PDB entry 4KW6 | X-ray diffraction, 3.00 A resolution | chains B and C of the 5 polymer chains in the assembly

# Chain B (and C)
Protein: Peroxiredoxin-1
From: Ancylostoma ceylanicum
Notes: EC 1.11.1.15; chain C of this document is another copy of the same molecule, construct and numbering; everything in this record applies to it too
UniProt: J7HJM3 (J7HJM3_9BILA); residues 1-171 here = UniProt positions 1-171
Sequence (179 residues; numbered -7 to 171; the number before each row is that of its first residue; numbers below 1 keep their minus sign (Met-7 is residue -7)):
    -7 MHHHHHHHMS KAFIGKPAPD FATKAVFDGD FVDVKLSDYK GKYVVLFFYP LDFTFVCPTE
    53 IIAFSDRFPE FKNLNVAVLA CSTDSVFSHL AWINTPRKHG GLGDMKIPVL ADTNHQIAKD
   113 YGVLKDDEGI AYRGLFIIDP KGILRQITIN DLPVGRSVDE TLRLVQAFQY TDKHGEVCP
Not modelled in the structure: -7 to -1, 171 (chain C: -7 to 0, 171)
Differences from the reference sequence: expression tag (-7 to 0)
Glycans and other covalent adducts: 2,3-bis(bromomethyl)quinoxaline 1,4-dioxide (QDO) linked to Cys49
Small-molecule neighbours: 2,3-bis(bromomethyl)quinoxaline 1,4-dioxide (QDO): Phe47, Val48, Arg89, Lys90, Gly92
From the paper describing this entry:
  - binding site for 2,3-bis(bromomethyl)quinoxaline 1,4-dioxide: Cys49, Cys170
  - mutagenesis - C49A/C170A: abolished binding to conoidin A
  - mutagenesis - C49A/C170A: abolished binding to 2,3-bis(bromomethyl)quinoxaline 1,4-dioxide

# How chain B and chain C interact
Pairs across the interface (35):
  Phe23(B) - Phe47(C)  hydrophobic
  Leu43(B) - Ser77(C)
  Leu43(B) - Phe79(C)  hydrophobic
  Asp44(B) - Phe79(C)
  Phe45(B) - Phe45(C)  hydrophobic
  Phe45(B) - Phe79(C)
  Phe45(B) - Ala83(C)  hydrophobic
  Thr46(B) - Phe79(C)
  Phe47(B) - Phe23(C)  hydrophobic
  Phe47(B) - Phe79(C)  hydrophobic
  Phe47(B) - Leu82(C)  hydrophobic
  Ser77(B) - Leu43(C)
  Ser77(B) - Asp76(C)
  Phe79(B) - Leu43(C)  hydrophobic
  Phe79(B) - Asp44(C)
  Phe79(B) - Phe45(C)
  Phe79(B) - Thr46(C)
  Phe79(B) - Phe47(C)  hydrophobic
  Ser80(B) - Ser80(C)
  Leu82(B) - Phe47(C)  hydrophobic
  Ala83(B) - Phe45(C)  hydrophobic
  Thr105(B) - His107(C)
  Thr105(B) - Glu120(C)  hydrogen bond (side chain-backbone)
  Thr105(B) - Gly121(C)
  Asn106(B) - Asp118(C)
  Asn106(B) - Asp119(C)
  Asn106(B) - Glu120(C)
  His107(B) - Thr105(C)  hydrogen bond (side chain-backbone)
  His107(B) - His107(C)  hydrogen bond
  Asp118(B) - Asn106(C)
  Asp119(B) - Asn106(C)  hydrogen bond (backbone-side chain)
  Glu120(B) - Thr105(C)  hydrogen bond (backbone-side chain)
  Glu120(B) - Asn106(C)
  Gly121(B) - Thr105(C)
  Gly121(B) - Asn106(C)
Other interface residues (no listed pair), chain B (19 interface residues in all): Asp76

# Overview
The chain B/chain C interface involves 19 residues from each chain, with 5 hydrogen bonds. Polar contacts
include Thr105(B)-Glu120(C), His107(B)-Thr105(C) and His107(B)-His107(C). Covalently linked
2,3-bis(bromomethyl)quinoxaline 1,4-dioxide: at Cys49(B). The paper reports a binding site for
2,3-bis(bromomethyl)quinoxaline 1,4-dioxide at Cys49(B) and Cys170(B); C49A/C170A of chain B abolish binding
to conoidin A.
Chain B and chain C are both Peroxiredoxin-1 (Ancylostoma ceylanicum); the structure, Crystal structure of
Peroxiredoxin-1 (C-terminal truncation mutant) from the human hookworm Ancylostoma ceylanicum bound to
conoidin ..., was determined by X-ray diffraction (same publication as 4FH8).
